2C10 - chains A and B; structure by X-ray diffraction, 2.50 A resolution.

# Chain A (and B)
Protein: Membrane copper amine oxidase
Source organism: Homo sapiens
Notes: EC 1.4.3.6; fragment: extra-cellular domain, residues 29-763; chain B of this document is another copy of the same molecule, construct and numbering; everything in this record applies to it too
Reference sequence: Q16853 (AOC3_HUMAN); numbering as in UniProt (aligned over 29-763)
Chain sequence (735 residues; each row starts with the number of its first residue):
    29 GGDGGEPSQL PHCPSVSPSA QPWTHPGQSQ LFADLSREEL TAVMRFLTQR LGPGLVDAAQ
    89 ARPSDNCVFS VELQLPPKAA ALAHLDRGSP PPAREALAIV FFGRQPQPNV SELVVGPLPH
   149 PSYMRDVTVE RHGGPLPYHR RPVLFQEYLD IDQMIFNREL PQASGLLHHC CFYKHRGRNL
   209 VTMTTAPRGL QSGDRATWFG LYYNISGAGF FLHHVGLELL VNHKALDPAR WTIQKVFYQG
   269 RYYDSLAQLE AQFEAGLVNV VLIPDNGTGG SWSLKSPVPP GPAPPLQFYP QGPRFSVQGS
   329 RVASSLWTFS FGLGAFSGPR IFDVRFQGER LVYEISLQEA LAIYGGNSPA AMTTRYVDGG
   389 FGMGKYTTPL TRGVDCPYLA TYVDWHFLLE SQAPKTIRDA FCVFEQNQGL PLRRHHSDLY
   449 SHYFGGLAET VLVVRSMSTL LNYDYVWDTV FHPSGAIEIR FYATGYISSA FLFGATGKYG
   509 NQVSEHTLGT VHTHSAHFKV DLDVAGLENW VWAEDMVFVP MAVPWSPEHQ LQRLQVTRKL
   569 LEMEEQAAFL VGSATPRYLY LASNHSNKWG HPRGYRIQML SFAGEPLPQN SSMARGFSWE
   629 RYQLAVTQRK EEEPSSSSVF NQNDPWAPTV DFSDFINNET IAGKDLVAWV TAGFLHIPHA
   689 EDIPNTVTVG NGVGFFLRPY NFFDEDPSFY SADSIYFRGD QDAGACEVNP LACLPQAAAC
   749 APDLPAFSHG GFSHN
Unresolved in the structure: 29-40, 42-57, 763 (chain B: 29-38, 43-57, 763)
Disulfide bonds: C41-C748, C198-C199, C404-C430, C734-C741
Covalent attachments: N-acetylglucosamine (NAG) linked to N137, N232, N294; glycan linked to N592
Modified positions: Y471 (5-(2-carboxy-2-aminoethyl)-2-hydroxy-1,4-benzoquinone; TPQ)
Metal / ion sites: Cu ion: H520, H522, H684; Ca2+ site 1: D529, L530, D531, D673, L674; Ca2+ site 2: E572, F663, N665, E667
UniProt features mapped onto this chain:
  - active site: D386 (Proton acceptor), Y471 (Schiff-base intermediate with substrate)
  - binding site (Cu(2+)): H520, H522, H684
  - binding site (Ca(2+)): D529, L530, D531, E572, E641, F663, N665, E667, D673, L674
  - modified residue: Y471 (2',4',5'-topaquinone)
  - glycosylation: S43 (O-linked (GalNAc...) serine), N137 (N-linked (GlcNAc...) asparagine), T212 (O-linked (GalNAc...) threonine), N232 (N-linked (GlcNAc...) asparagine), N294 (N-linked (GlcNAc...) asparagine), N592 (N-linked (GlcNAc...) (complex) asparagine), N618 (N-linked (GlcNAc...) asparagine), N666 (N-linked (GlcNAc...) asparagine), T679 (O-linked (GlcNAc) threonine)

# How chain A and chain B interact
Contacting residue pairs - 421 pairs, chain A then chain B:
  V209(A) - Y448(B)  hydrophobic
  T210(A) - Y448(B)  hydrogen bond (backbone-side chain)
  L218(A) - V551(B)  hydrophobic
  L218(A) - S554(B)
  L218(A) - H557(B)
  Q219(A) - H557(B)  hydrogen bond
  W226(A) - W553(B)
  N232(A) - Y448(B)
  I233(A) - S449(B)
  S234(A) - S449(B)
  G235(A) - S449(B)  hydrogen bond (backbone-side chain)
  G235(A) - Y451(B)
  G235(A) - Y724(B)  hydrogen bond (backbone-side chain)
  A236(A) - Y451(B)  hydrogen bond (backbone-side chain)
  G237(A) - Y451(B)  hydrogen bond (backbone-side chain)
  F238(A) - Y448(B)  hydrophobic
  F239(A) - H443(B)
  L248(A) - W553(B)
  Y270(A) - P552(B)
  Y270(A) - W553(B)
  G297(A) - F717(B)
  G298(A) - E713(B)  hydrogen bond (backbone-side chain)
  G298(A) - F717(B)
  S301(A) - F717(B)
  L302(A) - R441(B)
  L302(A) - Y451(B)  hydrophobic
  L302(A) - G453(B)
  L302(A) - F717(B)
  L302(A) - Y724(B)  hydrophobic
  K303(A) - F717(B)
  K303(A) - Y724(B)
  S304(A) - F717(B)
  S304(A) - Y718(B)  hydrogen bond (side chain-backbone)
  S304(A) - S719(B)  hydrogen bond (side chain-backbone)
  S304(A) - S722(B)
  P305(A) - F717(B)
  P305(A) - Y718(B)  hydrophobic
  V306(A) - Y718(B)
  P307(A) - A720(B)
  P308(A) - A720(B)
  G309(A) - A720(B)
  P310(A) - Q319(B)
  P310(A) - R322(B)  hydrogen bond (backbone-side chain)
  A311(A) - P318(B)
  A311(A) - Q319(B)  hydrogen bond (backbone-side chain)
  A311(A) - R322(B)
  P312(A) - P318(B)
  P312(A) - R322(B)
  P312(A) - D721(B)
  P313(A) - Q315(B)
  P313(A) - F316(B)
  P313(A) - Y317(B)  hydrophobic
  P313(A) - E433(B)
  P313(A) - N435(B)  hydrogen bond (backbone-side chain)
  P313(A) - T458(B)
  L314(A) - L314(B)
  L314(A) - Q315(B)
  L314(A) - F316(B)  hydrogen bond (backbone-backbone)
  Q315(A) - P313(B)
  Q315(A) - L314(B)
  Q315(A) - Q315(B)  hydrogen bond
  F316(A) - P313(B)
  F316(A) - L314(B)  hydrogen bond (backbone-backbone)
  F316(A) - F316(B)  hydrophobic
  F316(A) - P750(B)  hydrophobic
  Y317(A) - P313(B)  hydrophobic
  P318(A) - A311(B)  hydrophobic
  P318(A) - P312(B)
  Q319(A) - P310(B)
  Q319(A) - A311(B)
  R322(A) - P310(B)  hydrogen bond (side chain-backbone)
  R322(A) - A311(B)
  R322(A) - P312(B)
  I371(A) - L562(B)
  Y372(A) - L562(B)
  G373(A) - L562(B)
  G374(A) - R561(B)  hydrogen bond (backbone-side chain)
  P377(A) - W553(B)  hydrophobic
  M380(A) - P552(B)
  M380(A) - W553(B)  hydrophobic
  M380(A) - L559(B)  hydrophobic
  M380(A) - R561(B)
  T381(A) - W553(B)
  T381(A) - L559(B)
  R383(A) - Q560(B)  hydrogen bond (side chain-backbone)
  T396(A) - R442(B)  hydrogen bond
  T396(A) - H444(B)
  T396(A) - D446(B)
  P397(A) - R442(B)  hydrogen bond (backbone-side chain)
  P397(A) - H444(B)
  T399(A) - F452(B)
  R400(A) - L739(B)
  G401(A) - A456(B)
  G401(A) - L739(B)
  V402(A) - P439(B)
  V402(A) - F452(B)  hydrophobic
  V402(A) - G454(B)
  V402(A) - L455(B)
  V402(A) - A456(B)
  V402(A) - I723(B)  hydrophobic
  V402(A) - L739(B)  hydrophobic
  D403(A) - P439(B)
  D403(A) - R442(B)  salt bridge
  D403(A) - F452(B)
  P405(A) - G437(B)
  Y406(A) - L739(B)
  Y406(A) - L742(B)  hydrophobic
  Y406(A) - P743(B)
  F432(A) - G437(B)
  Q434(A) - N435(B)  hydrogen bond (side chain-backbone)
  Q434(A) - Q436(B)  hydrogen bond (side chain-backbone)
  Q434(A) - G437(B)
  N435(A) - P313(B)  hydrogen bond (side chain-backbone)
  N435(A) - Q434(B)  hydrogen bond (backbone-side chain)
  Q436(A) - Q434(B)  hydrogen bond (backbone-side chain)
  G437(A) - P405(B)
  G437(A) - F432(B)
  G437(A) - Q434(B)
  G437(A) - R463(B)  hydrogen bond (backbone-side chain)
  L438(A) - R463(B)
  L438(A) - D476(B)
  L438(A) - Y490(B)
  P439(A) - V402(B)
  P439(A) - D403(B)
  P439(A) - M465(B)  hydrophobic
  P439(A) - T696(B)  hydrogen bond (backbone-side chain)
  L440(A) - V695(B)
  L440(A) - T696(B)  hydrogen bond (backbone-backbone)
  L440(A) - V697(B)  hydrophobic
  R441(A) - T492(B)
  R441(A) - N693(B)
  R442(A) - T396(B)  hydrogen bond
  R442(A) - P397(B)  hydrogen bond (side chain-backbone)
  R442(A) - D403(B)  salt bridge
  R442(A) - M465(B)  hydrogen bond
  R442(A) - T467(B)  hydrogen bond
  R442(A) - D472(B)  salt bridge
  R442(A) - T492(B)  hydrogen bond (backbone-side chain)
  R442(A) - G493(B)  hydrogen bond (backbone-backbone)
  R442(A) - N693(B)
  H443(A) - T467(B)
  H443(A) - L469(B)
  H443(A) - N470(B)  hydrogen bond (side chain-backbone)
  H443(A) - D472(B)  salt bridge
  H443(A) - Y494(B)
  H443(A) - N693(B)
  H444(A) - T396(B)
  H444(A) - P397(B)
  H444(A) - T467(B)
  H444(A) - D472(B)  hydrogen bond (backbone-side chain)
  H444(A) - G759(B)  hydrogen bond (side chain-backbone)
  H444(A) - F760(B)
  S445(A) - F760(B)
  D446(A) - T396(B)
  D446(A) - F760(B)
  D446(A) - S761(B)
  Y448(A) - V209(B)  hydrophobic
  Y448(A) - T210(B)  hydrogen bond (side chain-backbone)
  Y448(A) - N232(B)
  Y448(A) - F238(B)  hydrophobic
  S449(A) - I233(B)
  S449(A) - G235(B)  hydrogen bond (side chain-backbone)
  H450(A) - F760(B)
  H450(A) - S761(B)
  H450(A) - H762(B)
  Y451(A) - G235(B)
  Y451(A) - A236(B)  hydrogen bond (side chain-backbone)
  Y451(A) - G237(B)  hydrogen bond (side chain-backbone)
  Y451(A) - L302(B)  hydrophobic
  Y451(A) - Y494(B)
  Y451(A) - F760(B)
  F452(A) - T399(B)
  F452(A) - V402(B)  hydrophobic
  F452(A) - D403(B)
  G453(A) - L302(B)
  G454(A) - V402(B)
  L455(A) - V402(B)
  A456(A) - G401(B)
  A456(A) - V402(B)
  E457(A) - V697(B)
  T458(A) - P313(B)
  R463(A) - G437(B)  hydrogen bond (side chain-backbone)
  R463(A) - L438(B)
  M465(A) - P439(B)  hydrophobic
  M465(A) - R442(B)  hydrogen bond
  T467(A) - R442(B)  hydrogen bond
  T467(A) - H443(B)
  T467(A) - H444(B)
  L469(A) - H443(B)
  N470(A) - H443(B)
  D472(A) - R442(B)  salt bridge
  D472(A) - H443(B)  salt bridge
  D472(A) - H444(B)  hydrogen bond (side chain-backbone)
  H480(A) - V697(B)
  S482(A) - V697(B)
  A484(A) - V697(B)  hydrophobic
  Y490(A) - L438(B)  hydrophobic
  T492(A) - R441(B)
  T492(A) - R442(B)  hydrogen bond (side chain-backbone)
  G493(A) - R442(B)  hydrogen bond (backbone-backbone)
  Y494(A) - H443(B)
  Y494(A) - Y451(B)
  G505(A) - R566(B)  hydrogen bond (backbone-side chain)
  K506(A) - Q563(B)
  K506(A) - V564(B)  hydrogen bond (backbone-backbone)
  Y507(A) - R561(B)  hydrogen bond
  Y507(A) - L562(B)
  Y507(A) - Q563(B)  hydrogen bond
  N509(A) - R566(B)
  N509(A) - H599(B)
  N509(A) - Y708(B)  hydrogen bond
  N509(A) - N709(B)
  Q510(A) - W597(B)
  Q510(A) - H599(B)  hydrogen bond (backbone-side chain)
  V511(A) - W597(B)  hydrogen bond (backbone-side chain)
  S512(A) - W597(B)
  E513(A) - W597(B)
  V519(A) - V564(B)  hydrophobic
  T521(A) - M544(B)
  E542(A) - I685(B)
  M544(A) - T521(B)
  M544(A) - G612(B)
  M544(A) - E613(B)  hydrogen bond (side chain-backbone)
  M544(A) - L683(B)  hydrophobic
  F546(A) - E613(B)
  F546(A) - P614(B)
  F546(A) - L615(B)  hydrophobic
  F546(A) - P616(B)
  V551(A) - L218(B)  hydrophobic
  P552(A) - Y270(B)
  W553(A) - W226(B)
  W553(A) - L248(B)
  W553(A) - Y270(B)
  W553(A) - P377(B)  hydrophobic
  W553(A) - T381(B)
  S554(A) - L218(B)
  H557(A) - L218(B)
  H557(A) - Q219(B)  hydrogen bond
  L559(A) - T381(B)
  Q560(A) - R383(B)  hydrogen bond (backbone-side chain)
  Q560(A) - P616(B)
  Q560(A) - S619(B)
  R561(A) - G374(B)  hydrogen bond (side chain-backbone)
  R561(A) - N375(B)
  R561(A) - M380(B)
  R561(A) - Y507(B)  hydrogen bond
  L562(A) - I371(B)
  L562(A) - Y372(B)
  L562(A) - G373(B)
  L562(A) - Y507(B)
  Q563(A) - K506(B)
  Q563(A) - Y507(B)  hydrogen bond
  V564(A) - G505(B)
  V564(A) - K506(B)  hydrogen bond (backbone-backbone)
  V564(A) - G508(B)
  V564(A) - V519(B)  hydrophobic
  V564(A) - I685(B)  hydrophobic
  R566(A) - G505(B)  hydrogen bond (side chain-backbone)
  R566(A) - N509(B)
  R585(A) - A611(B)  hydrogen bond (side chain-backbone)
  R585(A) - G612(B)
  R585(A) - E613(B)
  R585(A) - L683(B)
  Y586(A) - L683(B)
  Y586(A) - H684(B)
  Y586(A) - I685(B)  hydrogen bond (side chain-backbone)
  N595(A) - A688(B)
  W597(A) - Q510(B)
  W597(A) - V511(B)  hydrogen bond (side chain-backbone)
  W597(A) - S512(B)
  W597(A) - E513(B)
  H599(A) - N509(B)  hydrogen bond
  H599(A) - Q510(B)  hydrogen bond (side chain-backbone)
  Q606(A) - G698(B)  hydrogen bond (side chain-backbone)
  M607(A) - F610(B)
  L608(A) - F610(B)  hydrophobic
  F610(A) - Q606(B)
  F610(A) - M607(B)
  F610(A) - L608(B)  hydrophobic
  A611(A) - R585(B)  hydrogen bond (backbone-side chain)
  G612(A) - M544(B)
  G612(A) - R585(B)
  E613(A) - M544(B)  hydrogen bond (backbone-side chain)
  E613(A) - F546(B)
  E613(A) - R585(B)
  P614(A) - F546(B)
  L615(A) - F546(B)  hydrophobic
  P616(A) - F546(B)  hydrophobic
  P616(A) - Q560(B)
  S619(A) - Q560(B)
  L683(A) - M544(B)  hydrophobic
  L683(A) - Y586(B)  hydrogen bond (backbone-side chain)
  H684(A) - Y586(B)
  I685(A) - E542(B)
  I685(A) - Y586(B)  hydrogen bond (backbone-side chain)
  I685(A) - Y708(B)
  H687(A) - P707(B)
  H687(A) - Y708(B)
  H687(A) - N709(B)
  A688(A) - N595(B)
  A688(A) - W597(B)
  A688(A) - N709(B)  hydrogen bond (backbone-side chain)
  A688(A) - F711(B)
  A688(A) - D712(B)
  A688(A) - E713(B)
  A688(A) - D714(B)
  E689(A) - P707(B)
  E689(A) - Y708(B)
  E689(A) - N709(B)  hydrogen bond (side chain-backbone)
  E689(A) - F710(B)  hydrogen bond (side chain-backbone)
  E689(A) - F711(B)  hydrogen bond (side chain-backbone)
  E689(A) - D714(B)
  I691(A) - E713(B)
  I691(A) - D714(B)  hydrogen bond (backbone-backbone)
  P692(A) - F717(B)
  N693(A) - R441(B)
  N693(A) - R442(B)
  N693(A) - H443(B)
  V695(A) - L440(B)
  V695(A) - D714(B)
  T696(A) - P439(B)  hydrogen bond (side chain-backbone)
  T696(A) - L440(B)  hydrogen bond (backbone-backbone)
  V697(A) - L440(B)  hydrophobic
  V697(A) - E457(B)
  V697(A) - H480(B)
  V697(A) - S482(B)
  V697(A) - A484(B)  hydrophobic
  V697(A) - F704(B)  hydrophobic
  V697(A) - R706(B)  hydrogen bond (backbone-side chain)
  G698(A) - Q606(B)  hydrogen bond (backbone-side chain)
  G698(A) - F704(B)
  N699(A) - R706(B)  hydrogen bond
  F704(A) - V697(B)  hydrophobic
  F704(A) - G698(B)
  R706(A) - V697(B)  hydrogen bond (side chain-backbone)
  R706(A) - N699(B)  hydrogen bond
  P707(A) - H687(B)
  P707(A) - E689(B)
  Y708(A) - N509(B)  hydrogen bond
  Y708(A) - I685(B)
  Y708(A) - H687(B)
  Y708(A) - E689(B)
  N709(A) - N509(B)
  N709(A) - H687(B)
  N709(A) - A688(B)  hydrogen bond (side chain-backbone)
  N709(A) - E689(B)  hydrogen bond (backbone-side chain)
  F710(A) - E689(B)  hydrogen bond (backbone-side chain)
  F711(A) - A688(B)
  F711(A) - E689(B)  hydrogen bond (backbone-side chain)
  D712(A) - A688(B)
  E713(A) - G298(B)  hydrogen bond (side chain-backbone)
  E713(A) - A688(B)
  E713(A) - E689(B)
  E713(A) - I691(B)
  D714(A) - A688(B)
  D714(A) - E689(B)
  D714(A) - I691(B)  hydrogen bond (backbone-backbone)
  D714(A) - V695(B)
  F717(A) - G297(B)
  F717(A) - G298(B)
  F717(A) - S301(B)
  F717(A) - L302(B)
  F717(A) - K303(B)
  F717(A) - S304(B)
  Y718(A) - S304(B)
  Y718(A) - P305(B)
  Y718(A) - V306(B)
  S719(A) - S304(B)  hydrogen bond (backbone-side chain)
  A720(A) - V306(B)
  A720(A) - P307(B)
  A720(A) - P308(B)
  A720(A) - G309(B)
  D721(A) - P310(B)
  D721(A) - P312(B)
  S722(A) - S304(B)
  I723(A) - V402(B)  hydrophobic
  Y724(A) - G235(B)  hydrogen bond (side chain-backbone)
  Y724(A) - L302(B)  hydrophobic
  F725(A) - H757(B)
  R726(A) - S234(B)  hydrogen bond
  G727(A) - F760(B)
  A731(A) - F755(B)
  A731(A) - H757(B)
  N737(A) - F755(B)
  L739(A) - R400(B)
  L739(A) - G401(B)
  L739(A) - V402(B)  hydrophobic
  L739(A) - Y406(B)
  A740(A) - F755(B)  hydrophobic
  P743(A) - Y406(B)
  P743(A) - L752(B)
  P743(A) - P753(B)
  A746(A) - P750(B)
  A746(A) - L752(B)  hydrophobic
  A747(A) - A749(B)
  C748(A) - A749(B)
  C748(A) - P750(B)
  A749(A) - A747(B)
  A749(A) - C748(B)
  P750(A) - A746(B)
  P750(A) - C748(B)
  L752(A) - L742(B)
  L752(A) - P743(B)  hydrophobic
  L752(A) - A746(B)  hydrophobic
  P753(A) - P743(B)
  F755(A) - A731(B)
  F755(A) - N737(B)
  H757(A) - H444(B)
  H757(A) - F725(B)
  G759(A) - H444(B)
  F760(A) - H444(B)
  F760(A) - S445(B)
  F760(A) - D446(B)
  F760(A) - H450(B)
  F760(A) - Y451(B)
  F760(A) - F725(B)  hydrophobic
  F760(A) - G727(B)
  S761(A) - D446(B)  hydrogen bond (backbone-side chain)
  S761(A) - H450(B)
  H762(A) - D446(B)
  H762(A) - H450(B)
Also at the interface, not in a pair above, chain A (207 interface residues in all): D180, K263, S299, N375, L398, E433, L447, V474, D476, T504, G508, H520, D543, V545, N618, T694, Q729, G732, P738, L742, A754
Also at the interface, not in a pair above, chain B (205 interface residues in all): D180, F239, K263, S299, L398, C404, L447, V474, T504, H520, D543, V545, P692, T694, R726, G732, P738, A740

# Overview
The interface between chain A and chain B involves 207 residues on one side and 205 on the other; the contacts
include 95 hydrogen bonds and 6 salt bridges. Among the polar pairs are D403(A)-R442(B), R442(A)-D472(B) and
H443(A)-D472(B).
Both chains are Membrane copper amine oxidase (Homo sapiens). Entry 2C10 (The structure of a truncated,
soluble version of semicarbazide- sensitive amine oxidase) was determined by X-ray diffraction (same
publication as 2C11).
